Entry 8VCE (X-ray diffraction, 1.85 A resolution); this record covers chain A.

Chain A:
Molecule: Probable carboxylesterase 120
From: Arabidopsis thaliana
Notes: EC 3.1.1.1
Reference sequence: Q9LVB8 (CXE20_ARATH); residue numbers follow UniProt; this construct covers 1-327
Sequence (327 residues; numbered 1 to 327; the number before each row is that of its first residue):
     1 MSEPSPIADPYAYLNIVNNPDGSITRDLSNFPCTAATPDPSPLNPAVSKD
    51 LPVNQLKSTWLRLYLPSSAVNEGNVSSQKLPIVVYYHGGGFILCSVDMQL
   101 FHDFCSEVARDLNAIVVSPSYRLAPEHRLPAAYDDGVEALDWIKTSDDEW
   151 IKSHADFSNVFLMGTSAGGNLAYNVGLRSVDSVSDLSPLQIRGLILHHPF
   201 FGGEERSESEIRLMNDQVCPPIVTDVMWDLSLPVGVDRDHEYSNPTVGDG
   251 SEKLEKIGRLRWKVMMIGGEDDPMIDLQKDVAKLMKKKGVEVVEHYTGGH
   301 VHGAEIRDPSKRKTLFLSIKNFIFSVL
Unresolved in the structure: 1-5, 71-77, 327
Swiss-Prot annotation at these positions:
  - motif: H87 to G89 (Involved in the stabilization of the negatively charged intermediate by the formation of the oxyanion hole)
  - active site: S166 (Nucleophile), D272, H302
What the authors report for this chain:
  - catalytic residues: S166, D272, H302
  - binding site for imidazole: H302

Overview:
From UniProt: 3 active-site residues. From the paper: catalytic residues S166, D272 and H302; a binding site
for imidazole at H302.
Chain A is Probable carboxylesterase 120 (Arabidopsis thaliana); the structure, Crystal Structure of plant
Carboxylesterase 20, was determined by X-ray diffraction together with 8VCA and 8VCD from the same study.
